6HBL - chains r and s of the 45 polymer chains in the assembly; structure by electron microscopy, 3.70 A resolution.

[Chain r]
Name: Echovirus 18 capsid protein 2
Source organism: Echovirus E18
Reference sequence: Q8V635 (Q8V635_9ENTO); residues 2001-2260 here correspond to UniProt positions 70-329 (UniProt number = residue number - 1931)
Chain sequence (260 residues; row label = number of the first residue in the row):
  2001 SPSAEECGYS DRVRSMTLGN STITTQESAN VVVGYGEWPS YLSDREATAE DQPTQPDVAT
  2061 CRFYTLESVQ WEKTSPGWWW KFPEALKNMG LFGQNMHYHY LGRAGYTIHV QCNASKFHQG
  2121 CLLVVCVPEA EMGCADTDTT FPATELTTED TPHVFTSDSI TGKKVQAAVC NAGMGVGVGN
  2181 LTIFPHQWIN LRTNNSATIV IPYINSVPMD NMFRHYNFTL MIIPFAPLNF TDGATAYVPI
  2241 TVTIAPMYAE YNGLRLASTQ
Disordered / not traced: 2001-2012, 2027-2029, 2044-2047, 2258-2260

[Chain s]
Name: Echovirus 18 capsid protein 3
Source organism: Echovirus E18
Reference sequence: Q8V635 (Q8V635_9ENTO); residues 3001-3239 here correspond to UniProt positions 330-568 (UniProt number = residue number - 2671)
Chain sequence (239 residues; numbered 3001 to 3239; the number before each row is that of its first residue):
  3001 GVPVLNTPGS NQFLTSDDYQ SPSAMPQFDE TPEMHIPGEV RNLMEIAEVD SVVPVNNVTG
  3061 KTKSMDAYQI PVGTGNTDKT KPIFSFQMDP GYSSVLKRTL LGEMLNYYAH WSGSVKLTFL
  3121 FCGSAMATGK LLISYSPPGA SVPTSRKDAM LGTHIVWDIG LQSSCVLCVP WISQSHYRMV
  3181 QQDPYTSAGY ITCWYQTNIV VPPGAPTSCD VLCFASACND FSVRLLRDTP FMAQPGKLQ
Disordered / not traced: 3074-3077, 3176-3186, 3234-3239
Cystine bridges: C3168-C3218

[How chain r and chain s interact]
Residue-residue contacts (63; chain r residue first):
  Y2035(r) with G3038(s)
  E2037(r) with H3035(s), salt bridge; P3037(s)
  K2116(r) with S3124(s), hydrogen bond (backbone-side chain); A3125(s); M3126(s)
  F2117(r) with S3124(s); M3126(s), hydrophobic; P3206(s)
  Q2119(r) with G3123(s); S3124(s), hydrogen bond (side chain-backbone); P3206(s); S3208(s), hydrogen bond (side chain-backbone); C3209(s), hydrogen bond
  G2120(r) with C3122(s)
  C2121(r) with C3122(s), hydrophobic
  V2169(r) with K3063(s); M3065(s), hydrophobic
  C2170(r) with K3063(s), hydrogen bond (side chain-backbone)
  V2178(r) with M3065(s), hydrophobic; Y3068(s), hydrophobic
  G2179(r) with V3052(s), hydrogen bond (backbone-backbone); Y3068(s), hydrogen bond (backbone-side chain)
  N2180(r) with S3051(s); R3098(s), hydrogen bond (side chain-backbone); L3100(s)
  T2182(r) with V3049(s); D3050(s); S3051(s)
  I2183(r) with V3049(s), hydrophobic; L3100(s), hydrophobic
  W2188(r) with V3052(s), hydrophobic; F3214(s), hydrophobic
  N2190(r) with L3120(s); F3121(s), hydrogen bond (side chain-backbone); C3122(s)
  R2192(r) with F3121(s); G3123(s); S3124(s), hydrogen bond (side chain-backbone); A3125(s); A3127(s), hydrogen bond (side chain-backbone); I3159(s), hydrogen bond (side chain-backbone); G3160(s); S3163(s)
  T2193(r) with S3163(s)
  P2202(r) with P3037(s)
  N2205(r) with I3036(s)
  I2223(r) with M3065(s), hydrophobic
  P2224(r) with M3065(s)
  F2225(r) with V3052(s), hydrophobic; M3065(s), hydrophobic; Y3068(s), hydrophobic; Q3069(s), hydrogen bond (backbone-side chain); L3212(s), hydrophobic
  A2226(r) with Q3069(s); C3122(s), hydrophobic
  P2227(r) with Q3069(s); D3210(s)
  N2229(r) with P3206(s); S3208(s)
  T2231(r) with G3204(s), hydrogen bond (side chain-backbone); A3205(s); P3206(s)
Also at the interface, not in a pair above, chain r (36 interface residues in all): H2118, S2157, G2177, Y2203, I2204, S2206, V2207, P2208, F2230
Also at the interface, not in a pair above, chain s (37 interface residues in all): M3034, I3046, S3064, T3099

[Overview]
The interface between chain r and chain s involves 36 residues on one side and 37 on the other; the contacts
include 14 hydrogen bonds and 1 salt bridge. Among the polar pairs are E2037(r)-H3035(s), K2116(r)-S3124(s)
and Q2119(r)-S3124(s).
Chain r is Echovirus 18 capsid protein 2 and chain s is Echovirus 18 capsid protein 3, both from Echovirus
E18; the structure, Echovirus 18 Open particle without three pentamers, was determined by electron microscopy
(same publication as 6HBG, 6HBH, 6HBJ, 6HBK and 6HHT).
